Entry 4U7U (X-ray diffraction, 3.00 A resolution); this record covers chains I and L of the 24 polymer chains in the assembly.

== Chain I ==
Molecule: CRISPR system Cascade subunit CasC
Source organism: Escherichia coli K12
UniProt: Q46899 (CASC_ECOLI); residue numbers follow UniProt; this construct covers 1-363
Amino-acid sequence (363 residues; numbered 1 to 363; the number before each row is that of its first residue):
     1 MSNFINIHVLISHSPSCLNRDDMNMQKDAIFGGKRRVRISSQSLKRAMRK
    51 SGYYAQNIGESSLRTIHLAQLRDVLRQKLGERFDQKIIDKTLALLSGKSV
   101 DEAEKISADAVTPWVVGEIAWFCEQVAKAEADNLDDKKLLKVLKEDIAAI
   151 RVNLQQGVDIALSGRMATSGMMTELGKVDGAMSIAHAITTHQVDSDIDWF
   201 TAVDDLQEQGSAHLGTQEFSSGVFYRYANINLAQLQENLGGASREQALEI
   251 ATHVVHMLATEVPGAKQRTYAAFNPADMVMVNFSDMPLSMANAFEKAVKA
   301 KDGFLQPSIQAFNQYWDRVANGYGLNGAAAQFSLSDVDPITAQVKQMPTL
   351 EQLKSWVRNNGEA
Disordered / not traced: 207-214
What the authors report for this chain:
  - binding site for crRNA (chain L): Lys177, Asp179, Phe200, Val203
  - binding site for crRNA: Asp179

== Chain L ==
Molecule: crRNA
Sequence (61 nucleotides; row label = number of the first residue in the row):
     1 AUAAACCGGGCUCCCUGUCGGUUGUAAUUGAUAAUGUUGAGAGUUCCCCG
    51 CGCCAGCGGGG

== How chain I and chain L interact ==
Pairs across the interface (23):
  Leu18(I) with A40(L), phosphate contact
  Asn19(I) with U38(L), sugar contact; G39(L), hydrogen bond to the phosphate; A40(L), phosphate contact
  Arg20(I) with G39(L), sugar contact; A40(L), hydrogen bond to the phosphate; G41(L), hydrogen bond to the base
  Asp21(I) with G39(L), base contact
  Lys27(I) with G39(L), salt bridge to the phosphate
  Ser40(I) with U38(L), phosphate contact; G39(L), hydrogen bond to the phosphate
  Gln42(I) with U37(L), sugar contact; U38(L), sugar contact; G39(L), hydrogen bond to the phosphate
  Ser43(I) with U38(L), hydrogen bond to the sugar
  Lys45(I) with U37(L), salt bridge to the phosphate
  Arg46(I) with U38(L), hydrogen bond to the base
  Arg49(I) with U38(L), salt bridge to the phosphate
  Arg64(I) with U37(L), sugar contact
  Ser163(I) with G36(L), sugar contact; U37(L), phosphate contact
  Met166(I) with U35(L), base contact; G36(L), sugar contact
Also at the interface, not in a pair above, chain I (18 interface residues in all): Asp22, Asn24, Gly164, Arg165
Also at the interface, not in a pair above, chain L (8 interface residues in all): A42

== In short ==
18 residues of chain I face 8 of chain L across their interface; the contacts include 7 hydrogen bonds and 3
salt bridges. Polar pairs include Arg20(I)-G41(L), Arg46(I)-U38(L) and Ser43(I)-U38(L). From the paper: a
binding site for crRNA (chain L) at Lys177(I), Asp179(I) and Phe200(I) among others; a binding site for crRNA
at Asp179(I).
Chain I is CRISPR system Cascade subunit CasC (Escherichia coli K12) and chain L is crRNA; the structure,
Crystal structure of RNA-guided immune Cascade complex from E.coli, was determined by X-ray diffraction.
